3GRG - chains A and C of the 4 polymer chains in the assembly; structure by X-ray diffraction, 1.90 A resolution.

== Chain A (and C) ==
Molecule: Transthyretin
Organism: Homo sapiens
Notes: fragment: to 147; chain C of this document is another copy of the same molecule, construct and numbering; everything in this record applies to it too
UniProt: P02766 (TTHY_HUMAN); residues 1-127 here correspond to UniProt positions 21-147 (UniProt number = residue number + 20)
Amino-acid sequence (127 residues; numbered 1 to 127; the number before each row is that of its first residue):
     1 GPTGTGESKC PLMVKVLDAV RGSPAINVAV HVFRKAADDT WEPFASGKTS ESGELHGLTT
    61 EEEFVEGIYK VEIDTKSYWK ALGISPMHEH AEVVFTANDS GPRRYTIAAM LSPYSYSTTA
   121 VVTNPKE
Disordered / not traced: 1-9, 126-127 (chain C: 1-9, 125-127)
Differences from the reference sequence: engineered mutation M87 (Phe107 in P02766), M110 (Leu130 in P02766)
Metal / ion sites: Zn2+ site 1: C10, H56; Zn2+ site 2: H31, D74; Zn2+ site 3: H88, H90
Curated features (UniProtKB/Swiss-Prot):
  - binding site (L-thyroxine): K15, E54, S117
  - modified residue: C10 (Sulfocysteine), E42 (4-carboxyglutamate), S52 (Phosphoserine)
  - glycosylation: N98 (N-linked (GlcNAc...) asparagine)
From the paper describing this entry:
  - Zn2+ coordination: C10, H31, H56, E72, D74, H88, H90, E92
  - conformationally variable residues (helix shift, side-chain flip): D74 to H90
  - binding site for Zn2+: C10, H88, E92

== Interface between chain A and chain C ==
Contacting residue pairs (18; chain A residue first):
  L17(A) - V121(C)  hydrophobic
  G22(A) - A120(C)
  G22(A) - V121(C)
  G22(A) - V122(C)  hydrogen bond (backbone-backbone)
  S23(A) - V121(C)
  P24(A) - V121(C)
  A108(A) - M110(C)
  M110(A) - A108(C)  hydrophobic
  M110(A) - M110(C)  hydrophobic
  M110(A) - T119(C)  hydrogen bond
  S117(A) - S117(C)  hydrogen bond
  T119(A) - M110(C)  hydrogen bond
  A120(A) - G22(C)
  V121(A) - L17(C)  hydrophobic
  V121(A) - G22(C)
  V121(A) - S23(C)
  V121(A) - P24(C)
  V122(A) - G22(C)  hydrogen bond (backbone-backbone)
Also at the interface, not in a pair above, chain A (14 interface residues in all): A19, T118, T123
Also at the interface, not in a pair above, chain C (13 interface residues in all): T118, T123

== Overview ==
Chain A and chain C form an interface of 14 and 13 residues respectively, with 5 hydrogen bonds. Polar
contacts include M110(A)-T119(C), S117(A)-S117(C) and G22(A)-V122(C). UniProt lists 3 L-thyroxine-binding
residues on chain A. The paper reports a binding site for Zn2+ at C10(A), H88(A) and E92(A); Zn2+ coordination
by C10(A), H31(A) and H56(A) among others.
Chain A and chain C are both Transthyretin (Homo sapiens); the structure, Crystal structure of the F87M/L110M
mutant of human transthyretin at pH 7.5, was determined by X-ray diffraction together with 3GPS, 3GRB, 3DGD
and 3DID from the same study.
